1YFR - chain A; structure by X-ray diffraction, 2.15 A resolution.

Chain A:
Name: Alanyl-tRNA synthetase
From: Aquifex aeolicus
Notes: EC 6.1.1.7
UniProt: O67323 (SYA_AQUAE); residues 0-453 here correspond to UniProt positions 1-454 (UniProt number = residue number + 1)
Amino-acid sequence (465 residues; row label = number of the first residue in the row; numbering starts at 0):
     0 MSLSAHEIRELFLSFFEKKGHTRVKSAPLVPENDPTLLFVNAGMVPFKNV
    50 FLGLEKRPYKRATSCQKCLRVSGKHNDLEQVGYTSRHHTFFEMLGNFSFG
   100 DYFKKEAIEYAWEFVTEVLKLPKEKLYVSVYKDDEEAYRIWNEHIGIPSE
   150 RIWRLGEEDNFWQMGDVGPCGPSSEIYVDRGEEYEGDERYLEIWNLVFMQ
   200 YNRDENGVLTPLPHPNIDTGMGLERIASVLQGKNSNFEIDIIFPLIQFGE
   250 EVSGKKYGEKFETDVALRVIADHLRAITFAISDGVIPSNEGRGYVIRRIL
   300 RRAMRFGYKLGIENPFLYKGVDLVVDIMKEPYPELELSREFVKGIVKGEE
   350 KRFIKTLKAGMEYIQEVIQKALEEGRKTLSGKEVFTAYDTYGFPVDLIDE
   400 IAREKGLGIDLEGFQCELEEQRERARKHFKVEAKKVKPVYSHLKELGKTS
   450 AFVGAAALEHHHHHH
Unresolved in the structure: 0, 428-436, 458-464
Differences from the reference sequence: cloning artifact (454-458); expression tag (459-464)
Ion coordination: Mg2+: Glu174, Asn194 (together with ATP)
Ligand contacts: ATP (adenosine-5'-triphosphate): Arg69, Asp76, Arg85, His86, His87, Phe90, Met92, Glu174, Glu191, Ile192, Asn194, Gly219, Met220, Gly221, Arg224, Asn235
From the paper describing this entry:
  - binding site for ATP: Arg69, Asp76, His86, His87, Phe90, Glu191, Arg224
  - Mg2+ coordination: Glu174, Glu191, Asn194
  - conformationally variable residues (side-chain flip): Arg69, Asp76, His86, Glu174, Glu191

Summary:
Ligands of chain A: ATP. Glu174 and Asn194 form the Mg2+ site. From the paper: a binding site for ATP at
Arg69, Asp76 and His86 among others; Mg2+ coordination by Glu174, Glu191 and Asn194.
Chain A is Alanyl-tRNA synthetase (Aquifex aeolicus); the structure, crystal structure of alanyl-tRNA
synthetase in complex with ATP and magnesium, was determined by X-ray diffraction (same publication as 1YFS,
1YFT and 1YGB).
